Entry 6W23 (electron microscopy, 3.10 A resolution); this record covers chains C and X of the 7 polymer chains in the assembly.

Chain C:
Name: ATP-dependent Clp protease ATP-binding subunit ClpA
Organism: Escherichia coli (strain K12)
UniProt: P0ABH9 (CLPA_ECOLI); numbering as in UniProt (aligned over 1-758)
Chain sequence (758 residues; each row starts with the number of its first residue):
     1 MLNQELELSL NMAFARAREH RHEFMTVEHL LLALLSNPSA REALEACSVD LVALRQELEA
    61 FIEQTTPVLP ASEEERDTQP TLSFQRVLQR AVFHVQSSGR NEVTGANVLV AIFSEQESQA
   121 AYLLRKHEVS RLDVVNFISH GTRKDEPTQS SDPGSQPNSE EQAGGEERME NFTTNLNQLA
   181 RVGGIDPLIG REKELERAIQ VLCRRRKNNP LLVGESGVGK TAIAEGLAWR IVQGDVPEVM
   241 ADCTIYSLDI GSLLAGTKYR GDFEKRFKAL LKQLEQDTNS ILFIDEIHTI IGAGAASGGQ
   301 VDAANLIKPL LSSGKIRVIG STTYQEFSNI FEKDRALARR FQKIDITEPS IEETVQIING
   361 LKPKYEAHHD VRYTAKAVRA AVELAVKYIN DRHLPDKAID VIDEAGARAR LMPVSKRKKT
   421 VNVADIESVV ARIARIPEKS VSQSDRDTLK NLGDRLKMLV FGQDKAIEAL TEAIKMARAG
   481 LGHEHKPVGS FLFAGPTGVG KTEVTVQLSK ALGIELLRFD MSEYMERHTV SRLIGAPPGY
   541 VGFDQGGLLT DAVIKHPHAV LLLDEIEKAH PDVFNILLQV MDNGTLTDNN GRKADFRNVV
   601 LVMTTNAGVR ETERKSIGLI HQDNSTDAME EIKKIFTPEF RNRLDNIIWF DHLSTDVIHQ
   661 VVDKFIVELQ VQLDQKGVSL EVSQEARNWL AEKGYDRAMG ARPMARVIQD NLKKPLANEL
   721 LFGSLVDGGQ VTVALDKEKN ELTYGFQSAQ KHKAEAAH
Not modelled in the structure: 1-168, 747-758
UniProt features mapped onto this chain:
  - binding site (ATP): Gly-214 to Thr-221, Gly-495 to Thr-502
Small-molecule neighbours:
  - ATP (adenosine-5'-triphosphate), molecule 1: Asp-186, Pro-187, Leu-188, Ile-189, Arg-191, Ser-216, Gly-217, Val-218, Gly-219, Lys-220, Thr-221, Ala-222, Glu-286, Thr-323, Ile-357, Leu-361, Pro-395, Asp-396, Ile-399
  - ATP, molecule 2: Arg-206, Ala-336, Arg-339, Arg-340
  - ATP, molecule 3: Leu-459, Val-460, Phe-461, Gly-462, Gln-463, Gly-495, Pro-496, Thr-497, Gly-498, Val-499, Gly-500, Lys-501, Thr-502, Glu-503, Val-504, Thr-604, Asn-606, Leu-653, Val-661, Lys-664, Phe-665, Ala-701, Arg-702

Chain X:
Name: RepA, green fluorescent protein fusion
Organism: synthetic construct
Chain sequence (24 residues; numbered 1 to 24; the number before each row is that of its first residue; X marks 24 residues of unknown identity (built as UNK)):
     1 XXXXXXXXXX XXXXXXXXXX XXXX

Chain C / chain X interface:
Chain C residues in contact with chain X, 7 residues: Lys-258, Tyr-259, Arg-260, Ala-295, Gly-539, Tyr-540, Val-541

In short:
No residue of chain C is in contact with chain X. Chain C binds 3 copies of ATP. Curated annotation (UniProt)
lists 16 ATP-binding residues on chain C.
Chain C is ATP-dependent Clp protease ATP-binding subunit ClpA (Escherichia coli (strain K12)) and chain X is
RepA, green fluorescent protein fusion (synthetic construct); the structure, ClpA Disengaged State bound to
RepA-GFP (Focused Classification), was determined by electron microscopy (same publication as 6UQE, 6UQO,
6W1Z, 6W20, 6W21, 6W22 and 6W24).
